Entry 7SOY (electron microscopy, 3.40 A resolution); this record covers chains A and C of the 4 polymer chains in the assembly.

Chain A:
Protein: Serine/threonine-protein phosphatase 2A 65 kDa regulatory subunit A alpha isoform
From: Homo sapiens
UniProtKB: P30153 (2AAA_HUMAN); residues 1-589 here = UniProt positions 1-589
Sequence (589 residues; numbered 1 to 589; the number before each row is that of its first residue):
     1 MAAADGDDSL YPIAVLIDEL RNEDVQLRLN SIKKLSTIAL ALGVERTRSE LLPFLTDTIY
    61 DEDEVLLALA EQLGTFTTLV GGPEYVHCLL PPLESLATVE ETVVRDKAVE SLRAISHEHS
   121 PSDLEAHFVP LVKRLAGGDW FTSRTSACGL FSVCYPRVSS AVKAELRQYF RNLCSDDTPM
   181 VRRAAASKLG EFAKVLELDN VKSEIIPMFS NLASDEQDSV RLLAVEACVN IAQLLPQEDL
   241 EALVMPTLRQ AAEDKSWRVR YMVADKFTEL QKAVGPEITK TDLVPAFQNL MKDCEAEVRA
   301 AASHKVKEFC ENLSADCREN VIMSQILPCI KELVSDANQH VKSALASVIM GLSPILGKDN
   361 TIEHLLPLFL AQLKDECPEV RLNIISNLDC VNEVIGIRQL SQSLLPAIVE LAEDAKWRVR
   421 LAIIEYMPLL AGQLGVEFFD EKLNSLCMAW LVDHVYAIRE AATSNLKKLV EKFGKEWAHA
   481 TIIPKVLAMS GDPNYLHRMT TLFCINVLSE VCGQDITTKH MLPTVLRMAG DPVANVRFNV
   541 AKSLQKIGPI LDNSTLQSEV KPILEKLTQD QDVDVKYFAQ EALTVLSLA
Not modelled in the structure: 1-6
Curated features (UniProtKB/Swiss-Prot):
  - modified residue: Ala2 (N-acetylalanine), Lys280 (N6-acetyllysine)
  - natural variant: Val132 (V132L: In HJS2), Pro179 (P179L: In HJS2), Met180 (M180T: In HJS2; M180V: In HJS2), Arg182 (R182W: In HJS2), Arg258 (R258H: In HJS2), Val470 (V470A: In HJS2; uncertain significance), Arg498 (R498L: In HJS2)

Chain C:
Protein: Serine/threonine-protein phosphatase 2A catalytic subunit alpha isoform
From: Homo sapiens
Notes: EC 3.1.3.16
UniProtKB: P67775 (PP2AA_HUMAN); numbering as in UniProt (aligned over 1-309)
Sequence (309 residues; row label = number of the first residue in the row):
     1 MDEKVFTKEL DQWIEQLNEC KQLSESQVKS LCEKAKEILT KESNVQEVRC PVTVCGDVHG
    61 QFHDLMELFR IGGKSPDTNY LFMGDYVDRG YYSVETVTLL VALKVRYRER ITILRGNHES
   121 RQITQVYGFY DECLRKYGNA NVWKYFTDLF DYLPLTALVD GQIFCLHGGL SPSIDTLDHI
   181 RALDRLQEVP HEGPMCDLLW SDPDDRGGWG ISPRGAGYTF GQDISETFNH ANGLTLVSRA
   241 HQLVMEGYNW CHDRNVVTIF SAPNYCYRCG NQAAIMELDD TLKYSFLQFD PAPRRGEPHV
   301 TRRTPDYFL
Not modelled in the structure: 1-5, 294-309
Curated features (UniProtKB/Swiss-Prot):
  - active site: His118 (Proton donor)
  - binding site (Mn(2+)): Asp57, His59, Asp85, Asn117, His167, His241
  - binding site (Zn(2+)): Asp57, His59, Asp85
  - binding site (Fe(3+)): Asp85, Asn117, His167, His241
  - modified residue: Tyr307 (Phosphotyrosine), Leu309 (Leucine methyl ester)
  - natural variant: Gly60 (G60V: In HJS3; uncertain significance), Asp88 (D88G: In HJS3), Gln122 (Q122H: In HJS3), Gln125 to Leu309 (deletion: In HJS3), Tyr127 (Y127C: In HJS3), Asp131 (D131H: In HJS3), His191 (H191R: In HJS3), Arg214 to Leu309 (deletion: In HJS3), Asp223 (D223H: In HJS3; D223V: In HJS3), Tyr265 (Y265C: In HJS3), Phe308 (F308FF: In HJS3)
  - mutagenesis: Asp85 (D85N: Loss of phosphatase activity), Leu309 (L309A: Loss of binding to PP2A B-alpha regulatory subunit)

Interface between chain A and chain C:
Pairs across the interface (38):
  Trp417(A) with Glu67(C), hydrogen bond; Ile71(C)
  Arg418(A) with Glu67(C), salt bridge; Pro293(C)
  His454(A) with Ile71(C)
  Val455(A) with Ile71(C)
  Tyr456(A) with Phe69(C); Arg70(C), hydrogen bond (backbone-backbone); Ile71(C), hydrogen bond (backbone-backbone); Gly72(C); Gly73(C); Lys74(C)
  Ala457(A) with Arg70(C), hydrogen bond (backbone-backbone)
  Pro493(A) with Asp280(C)
  Tyr495(A) with Pro51(C), hydrophobic; Asp77(C); Thr78(C); Asn79(C), hydrogen bond (side chain-backbone); Asp280(C)
  Leu496(A) with Thr78(C); Glu277(C)
  Arg498(A) with Asp280(C), salt bridge
  Met499(A) with Asp77(C)
  Phe503(A) with Asp77(C)
  Val533(A) with Asp280(C)
  Ala534(A) with Arg110(C)
  Asn535(A) with Pro76(C), hydrogen bond (side chain-backbone); Asp77(C); Asn79(C), hydrogen bond; Arg110(C)
  Phe538(A) with Pro76(C)
  Asn539(A) with Asp77(C), hydrogen bond
  Asp574(A) with Arg106(C); Tyr107(C); Glu109(C); Arg110(C), salt bridge
  Tyr577(A) with Thr7(C); Arg106(C)
Other interface residues (no listed pair), chain A (22 interface residues in all): Asn494, Val573, Phe578
Other interface residues (no listed pair), chain C (24 interface residues in all): Arg108, Asp279, Leu287, Ala292

In short:
22 residues of chain A face 24 of chain C across their interface, with 8 hydrogen bonds and 3 salt bridges.
Among the polar pairs are Arg418(A)-Glu67(C), Arg498(A)-Asp280(C) and Asp574(A)-Arg110(C).
Here chain A is Serine/threonine-protein phosphatase 2A 65 kDa regulatory subunit A alpha isoform and chain C
is Serine/threonine-protein phosphatase 2A catalytic subunit alpha isoform, both from Homo sapiens. Entry 7SOY
(The structure of the PP2A-B56gamma1 holoenzyme-PME-1 complex) was determined by electron microscopy.
